1VZZ - chains A and B; structure by X-ray diffraction, 2.30 A resolution.

Chain A (and B):
Name: Steroid delta-isomerase
Source organism: Pseudomonas putida
Notes: EC 5.3.3.1; chain B of this document is another copy of the same molecule, construct and numbering; everything in this record applies to it too
UniProtKB: P07445 (SDIS_PSEPU); residue numbers follow UniProt; this construct covers 1-131
Sequence (131 residues; row label = number of the first residue in the row):
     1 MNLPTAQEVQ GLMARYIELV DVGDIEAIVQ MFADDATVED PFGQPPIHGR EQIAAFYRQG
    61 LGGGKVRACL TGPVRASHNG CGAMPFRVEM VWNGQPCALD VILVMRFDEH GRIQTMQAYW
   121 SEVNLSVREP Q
Unresolved in the structure: 1, 63-64, 92-95, 128-131 (chain B: 1, 63-64, 128-131)
Construct notes: engineered mutation Phe32 (Tyr in P07445), Leu103 (Asp in P07445)
Swiss-Prot annotation at these positions:
  - active site: Tyr16 (Proton donor), Asp40 (Proton acceptor)

How chain A and chain B interact:
Pairs across the interface (52):
  Ala6(A) - Ser121(B)
  Gln10(A) - Val123(B)
  Phe42(A) - Ser77(B)  hydrogen bond (backbone-side chain)
  Phe42(A) - Asn79(B)
  Phe42(A) - Cys81(B)  hydrophobic
  Phe42(A) - Arg106(B)
  Gly43(A) - Asn79(B)
  Pro73(A) - Asp100(B)
  Val74(A) - Asn124(B)  hydrogen bond (backbone-side chain)
  Arg75(A) - Thr71(B)
  Arg75(A) - Pro85(B)
  Arg75(A) - Phe86(B)  hydrogen bond (side chain-backbone)
  Arg75(A) - Asp100(B)
  Arg75(A) - Val101(B)  hydrogen bond (side chain-backbone)
  Arg75(A) - Ile102(B)
  Arg75(A) - Tyr119(B)
  Arg75(A) - Asn124(B)
  Ala76(A) - Trp120(B)
  Ala76(A) - Ser121(B)  hydrogen bond (backbone-backbone)
  Ala76(A) - Asn124(B)
  Ser77(A) - Phe42(B)
  His78(A) - Glu122(B)  salt bridge
  Asn79(A) - Phe42(B)
  Asn79(A) - Gly43(B)
  Cys81(A) - Phe42(B)  hydrophobic
  Ala83(A) - Ile102(B)
  Ala83(A) - Tyr119(B)  hydrophobic
  Met84(A) - Ile102(B)
  Pro85(A) - Arg75(B)
  Pro85(A) - Ile102(B)
  Phe86(A) - Arg75(B)  hydrogen bond (backbone-side chain)
  Asp100(A) - Pro73(B)
  Asp100(A) - Arg75(B)
  Val101(A) - Arg75(B)  hydrogen bond (backbone-side chain)
  Ile102(A) - Arg75(B)
  Ile102(A) - Ala83(B)  hydrophobic
  Ile102(A) - Met84(B)
  Ile102(A) - Pro85(B)
  Val104(A) - Val104(B)  hydrophobic
  Val104(A) - Tyr119(B)
  Tyr119(A) - Arg75(B)
  Tyr119(A) - Ser77(B)
  Tyr119(A) - Ala83(B)  hydrophobic
  Tyr119(A) - Val104(B)
  Trp120(A) - Ala76(B)
  Ser121(A) - Ala6(B)
  Ser121(A) - Ala76(B)  hydrogen bond (side chain-backbone)
  Glu122(A) - His78(B)  salt bridge
  Val123(A) - Gln10(B)
  Asn124(A) - Val74(B)  hydrogen bond (side chain-backbone)
  Asn124(A) - Arg75(B)
  Asn124(A) - Ala76(B)
Other interface residues (no listed pair), chain A (30 interface residues in all): Gln7, Thr71, Gly82, Arg106
Other interface residues (no listed pair), chain B (30 interface residues in all): Gln7, Gly82

In short:
The chain A/chain B interface involves 30 residues from each chain; the contacts include 9 hydrogen bonds and
2 salt bridges. Among the polar pairs are His78(A)-Glu122(B), Phe42(A)-Ser77(B) and Val74(A)-Asn124(B). From
UniProt: active-site residues Tyr16(A) and Asp40(A) on chain A.
Chain A and chain B are both Steroid delta-isomerase (Pseudomonas putida); the structure, Crystal structure of
mutant enzyme Y32F/D103L of ketosteroid isomerase from pseudomonas putida biotype B, was determined by X-ray
diffraction together with 1W00, 1W01 and 1W02 from the same study.
